PDB entry 7BK5 | X-ray diffraction, 1.54 A resolution | chain AAA

# Chain AAA
Name: Putative copper resistance protein
Source organism: Pseudomonas fluorescens (strain SBW25)
UniProt: C3JYL7 (C3JYL7_PSEFS); residues 1-97 here correspond to UniProt positions 25-121 (UniProt number = residue number + 24)
Amino-acid sequence (97 residues; row label = number of the first residue in the row):
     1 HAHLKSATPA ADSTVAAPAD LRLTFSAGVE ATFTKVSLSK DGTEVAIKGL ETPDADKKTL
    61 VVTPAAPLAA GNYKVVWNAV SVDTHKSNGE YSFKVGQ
Differences from the reference sequence: engineered mutation A27 (Glu51 in C3JYL7)
Bound ions: Cu ion: H1, D83, H85
What the authors report for this chain:
  - Cu ion coordination: H1, D83
  - mutagenesis - E27A (Kd of 1.1x10-8 M): decreased binding to Cu(II)
  - mutagenesis - A2P, E27A: increased catalytic activity on ascorbate
  - mutagenesis - E27A: decreased stability in response to Cu(II)
  - mutagenesis - H3A, H3F, F33A: unchanged catalytic activity on ascorbate
  - mutagenesis - S81A (Tm change 14 degC): decreased stability
  - contacts within the chain: S81-D83
  - mutagenesis - A2P (Tm change 1.4 degC): increased stability
  - mutagenesis - A2P (Tm change 3 degC): decreased stability in response to copper
  - mutagenesis - E27A: increased binding to Cu(I)

# Summary
H1, D83 and H85 coordinate a Cu ion ion. From the paper: A2P and E27A increase catalytic activity on
ascorbate; Cu ion coordination by H1 and D83; 6 substitutions were tested in all.
Chain AAA is Putative copper resistance protein (Pseudomonas fluorescens (strain SBW25)); the structure,
PfCopC mutant - E27A, was determined by X-ray diffraction, deposited together with 7BK6 and 7BK7.
